Entry 5V91 (X-ray diffraction, 1.30 A resolution); this record covers chains A and B.

Chain A (and B):
Protein: Fosfomycin resistance protein
Source organism: Klebsiella pneumoniae
Notes: chain B of this document is another copy of the same molecule, construct and numbering; everything in this record applies to it too
UniProtKB: W8UNW6 (W8UNW6_KLEPN); residues 1-139 here = UniProt positions 1-139
Sequence (145 residues; numbered 1 to 145; the number before each row is that of its first residue):
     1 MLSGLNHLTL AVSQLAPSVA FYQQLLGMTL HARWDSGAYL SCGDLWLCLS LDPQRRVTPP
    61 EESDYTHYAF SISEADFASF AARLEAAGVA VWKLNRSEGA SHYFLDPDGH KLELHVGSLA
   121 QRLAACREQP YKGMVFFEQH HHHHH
Not modelled in the structure: 139-145
Sequence notes: expression tag (140-145)
Metal / ion sites: Zn2+ site 1: His-7 (shared with His-67(B), Glu-113(B) of chain B); Zn2+ site 2: His-67, Glu-98, Glu-113 (shared with His-7(B) of chain B)
Reported in the primary citation:
  - Zn2+ coordination: His-7, His-67, Glu-98, Glu-113
  - conformationally variable residues (loop rearrangement): Glu-98

Interface between chain A and chain B:
Pairs across the interface - 137 pairs, chain A then chain B:
  Met-1(A) / Ile-72(B)
  Met-1(A) / Asp-76(B)  hydrogen bond (backbone-side chain)
  Leu-2(A) / Leu-26(B)
  Leu-2(A) / Cys-42(B)  hydrophobic
  Leu-2(A) / Ser-71(B)
  Leu-2(A) / Ile-72(B)  hydrophobic
  Leu-2(A) / Phe-80(B)  hydrophobic
  Leu-2(A) / Leu-114(B)  hydrophobic
  Ser-3(A) / Cys-42(B)
  Ser-3(A) / Gly-43(B)
  Ser-3(A) / Ser-71(B)  hydrogen bond (backbone-backbone)
  Gly-4(A) / Cys-42(B)  hydrogen bond (backbone-backbone)
  Gly-4(A) / Gly-43(B)
  Gly-4(A) / Asp-44(B)
  Gly-4(A) / Phe-70(B)
  Gly-4(A) / Ser-71(B)  hydrogen bond (backbone-backbone)
  Leu-5(A) / Leu-5(B)  hydrophobic
  Leu-5(A) / Ala-69(B)
  Asn-6(A) / Ala-69(B)  hydrogen bond (backbone-backbone)
  Asn-6(A) / Phe-70(B)
  Asn-6(A) / Ser-71(B)  hydrogen bond
  Asn-6(A) / His-115(B)
  Asn-6(A) / Gly-117(B)  hydrogen bond (side chain-backbone)
  His-7(A) / His-67(B)
  His-7(A) / Tyr-68(B)
  His-7(A) / Ala-69(B)  hydrogen bond (backbone-backbone)
  His-7(A) / Glu-113(B)  salt bridge
  Leu-8(A) / His-67(B)
  Leu-8(A) / Tyr-68(B)  hydrophobic
  Thr-9(A) / Tyr-65(B)
  Thr-9(A) / Thr-66(B)
  Thr-9(A) / His-67(B)  hydrogen bond (backbone-backbone)
  Leu-10(A) / Thr-66(B)
  Ala-11(A) / Asp-64(B)
  Ala-11(A) / Tyr-65(B)
  Ala-11(A) / Thr-66(B)  hydrogen bond (backbone-side chain)
  Leu-26(A) / Leu-2(B)
  Leu-30(A) / Phe-137(B)
  His-31(A) / Leu-119(B)
  His-31(A) / Leu-123(B)
  His-31(A) / Phe-136(B)
  His-31(A) / Phe-137(B)  hydrogen bond (backbone-backbone)
  Ala-32(A) / Met-134(B)  hydrophobic
  Ala-32(A) / Val-135(B)
  Ala-32(A) / Phe-136(B)  hydrophobic
  Ala-32(A) / Phe-137(B)  hydrophobic
  Arg-33(A) / Gly-133(B)
  Arg-33(A) / Met-134(B)
  Arg-33(A) / Val-135(B)  hydrogen bond (backbone-backbone)
  Arg-33(A) / Phe-137(B)
  Trp-34(A) / Tyr-131(B)
  Trp-34(A) / Lys-132(B)
  Trp-34(A) / Gly-133(B)
  Trp-34(A) / Met-134(B)  hydrophobic
  Asp-35(A) / Lys-132(B)  salt bridge
  Asp-35(A) / Gly-133(B)
  Tyr-39(A) / Arg-122(B)  hydrogen bond
  Tyr-39(A) / Tyr-131(B)  hydrogen bond
  Cys-42(A) / Leu-2(B)  hydrophobic
  Cys-42(A) / Gly-4(B)
  Gly-43(A) / Ser-3(B)
  Trp-46(A) / Gly-117(B)
  Trp-46(A) / Ser-118(B)
  Trp-46(A) / Leu-119(B)
  Trp-46(A) / Arg-122(B)
  Ser-50(A) / Tyr-65(B)
  Asp-52(A) / Asp-64(B)
  Asp-52(A) / Tyr-65(B)  hydrogen bond (side chain-backbone)
  Gln-54(A) / Glu-61(B)  hydrogen bond (side chain-backbone)
  Gln-54(A) / Ser-63(B)
  Arg-55(A) / Asp-64(B)  salt bridge
  Glu-62(A) / Gln-54(B)  hydrogen bond (backbone-side chain)
  Asp-64(A) / Ala-11(B)
  Asp-64(A) / Asp-52(B)
  Asp-64(A) / Arg-55(B)  salt bridge
  Tyr-65(A) / Thr-9(B)
  Tyr-65(A) / Ala-11(B)
  Tyr-65(A) / Ser-50(B)
  Tyr-65(A) / Asp-52(B)  hydrogen bond (backbone-side chain)
  Thr-66(A) / Thr-9(B)
  Thr-66(A) / Leu-10(B)
  Thr-66(A) / Ala-11(B)  hydrogen bond (side chain-backbone)
  Thr-66(A) / Tyr-68(B)
  Thr-66(A) / His-110(B)
  His-67(A) / His-7(B)  hydrogen bond
  His-67(A) / Leu-8(B)
  His-67(A) / Thr-9(B)  hydrogen bond (backbone-backbone)
  Tyr-68(A) / His-7(B)
  Tyr-68(A) / Leu-8(B)  hydrophobic
  Tyr-68(A) / Thr-66(B)
  Tyr-68(A) / Tyr-68(B)  hydrogen bond
  Ala-69(A) / Leu-5(B)
  Ala-69(A) / Asn-6(B)  hydrogen bond (backbone-backbone)
  Ala-69(A) / His-7(B)  hydrogen bond (backbone-backbone)
  Phe-70(A) / Leu-2(B)  hydrophobic
  Phe-70(A) / Gly-4(B)
  Phe-70(A) / Asn-6(B)
  Ser-71(A) / Leu-2(B)
  Ser-71(A) / Ser-3(B)  hydrogen bond (backbone-backbone)
  Ser-71(A) / Gly-4(B)  hydrogen bond (backbone-backbone)
  Ser-71(A) / Asn-6(B)  hydrogen bond
  Ile-72(A) / Met-1(B)
  Asp-76(A) / Met-1(B)
  Phe-80(A) / Met-1(B)  hydrophobic
  Phe-80(A) / Leu-2(B)  hydrophobic
  Glu-98(A) / His-7(B)  salt bridge
  His-110(A) / Thr-66(B)
  Glu-113(A) / His-7(B)  salt bridge
  Leu-114(A) / Leu-2(B)  hydrophobic
  His-115(A) / Asn-6(B)
  Gly-117(A) / Asn-6(B)  hydrogen bond (backbone-side chain)
  Gly-117(A) / Trp-46(B)
  Ser-118(A) / Trp-46(B)
  Leu-119(A) / His-31(B)
  Leu-119(A) / Trp-46(B)
  Arg-122(A) / Tyr-39(B)
  Arg-122(A) / Trp-46(B)
  Leu-123(A) / His-31(B)
  Leu-123(A) / Ala-32(B)  hydrophobic
  Leu-123(A) / Tyr-39(B)  hydrophobic
  Tyr-131(A) / Trp-34(B)
  Tyr-131(A) / Tyr-39(B)  hydrogen bond
  Lys-132(A) / Trp-34(B)
  Lys-132(A) / Asp-35(B)  hydrogen bond (backbone-backbone)
  Gly-133(A) / Arg-33(B)
  Gly-133(A) / Trp-34(B)
  Gly-133(A) / Asp-35(B)
  Met-134(A) / Ala-32(B)  hydrophobic
  Met-134(A) / Arg-33(B)
  Met-134(A) / Trp-34(B)  hydrophobic
  Val-135(A) / Ala-32(B)
  Val-135(A) / Arg-33(B)  hydrogen bond (backbone-backbone)
  Phe-136(A) / His-31(B)
  Phe-137(A) / Leu-30(B)
  Phe-137(A) / His-31(B)  hydrogen bond (backbone-backbone)
  Phe-137(A) / Ala-32(B)
  Phe-137(A) / Arg-33(B)
Other interface residues (no listed pair), chain A (62 interface residues in all): Met-28, Leu-40, Ser-41, Asp-44, Leu-45, Ser-63, Arg-83
Other interface residues (no listed pair), chain B (62 interface residues in all): Met-28, Leu-40, Ser-41, Leu-45, Glu-62, Cys-126

Overview:
The chain A/chain B interface involves 62 residues from each chain; the contacts include 32 hydrogen bonds and
6 salt bridges. Polar contacts include His-7(A)/Glu-113(B), Asp-35(A)/Lys-132(B) and Arg-55(A)/Asp-64(B).
His-67(A), Glu-98(A) and Glu-113(A) form the Zn2+ site 2. The paper reports Zn2+ coordination by His-7(A),
His-67(A) and Glu-98(A) among others; conformational variability at Glu-98(A).
Both chains are Fosfomycin resistance protein (Klebsiella pneumoniae). Entry 5V91 (Crystal structure of
fosfomycin resistance protein from Klebsiella pneumoniae) was determined by X-ray diffraction, deposited
together with 5V3D and 5VB0.
